PDB entry 6ZTB | X-ray diffraction, 1.40 A resolution | chain I

# Chain I
Protein: Cadherin-3
Organism: Homo sapiens
UniProt: P22223 (CADH3_HUMAN); residue numbers follow UniProt; this construct covers 108-324
Amino-acid sequence (219 residues; numbered 106 to 324; the number before each row is that of its first residue):
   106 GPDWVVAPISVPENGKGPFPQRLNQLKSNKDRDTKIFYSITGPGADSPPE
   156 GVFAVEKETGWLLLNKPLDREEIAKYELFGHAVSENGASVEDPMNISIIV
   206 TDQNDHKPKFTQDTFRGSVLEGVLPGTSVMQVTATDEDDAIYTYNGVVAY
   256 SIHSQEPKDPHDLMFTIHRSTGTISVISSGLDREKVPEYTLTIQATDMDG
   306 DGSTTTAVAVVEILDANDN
Disordered / not traced: 323-324
Construct notes: expression tag (106-107)
Curated features (UniProtKB/Swiss-Prot):
  - glycosylation: Asn200 (N-linked (GlcNAc...) asparagine)
  - natural variant: Asn322 (N322I: In EEMS)
Ion coordination: Ca2+ site 1: Glu118, Asp174, Glu176, Asp210; Ca2+ site 2: Glu118, Glu176, Asp207, Gln208, Asp210, Asp243; Na+ site 1 near Asn119 (its only coordinating residue here); Ca2+ site 3: Asn209, His211, Asp241, Asp243, Asn250, Asp302; Na+ site 2: Ser223, Val234; Na+ site 3: Glu226, Leu286; Na+ site 4: Asp241, Asp243

# Summary
Glu118, Asp174, Glu176 and Asp210 form the Ca2+ site 1. The Ca2+ site 2 is built by Glu118, Glu176, Asp207,
Gln208, Asp210 and Asp243.
Chain I is Cadherin-3 (Homo sapiens); the structure, Crystal Structure of human P-Cadherin EC1_EC2, was
determined by X-ray diffraction.
